2DFS - chains G and S of the 14 polymer chains in the assembly; structure by electron crystallography, 24.00 A resolution (very low resolution: no residue pairs are listed; an interface is given only as per-side residue counts).

== Chain G (and S) ==
Protein: Calmodulin
From: Mus musculus
Notes: chain S of this document is another copy of the same molecule, construct and numbering; everything in this record applies to it too
UniProt: P62204 (CALM_MOUSE); residue numbers follow UniProt; this construct covers 1-148
Sequence (148 residues; row label = number of the first residue in the row):
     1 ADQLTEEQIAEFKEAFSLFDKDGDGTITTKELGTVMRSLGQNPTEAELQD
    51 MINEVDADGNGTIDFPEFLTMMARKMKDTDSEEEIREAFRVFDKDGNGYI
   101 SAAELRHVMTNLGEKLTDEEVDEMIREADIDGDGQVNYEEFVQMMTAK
Disordered / not traced: 1-7

== How chain G and chain S interact ==
At this resolution (24 A) residue pairs are not listed: 9 residues of chain G and 11 of chain S lie at the interface.

== Summary ==
The interface between chain G and chain S involves 9 residues on one side and 11 on the other.
Chain G and chain S are both Calmodulin (Mus musculus); the structure, 3-D structure of Myosin-V inhibited
state, was determined by electron crystallography.
